PDB entry 8Q3P | electron microscopy, 3.50 A resolution | chains h and i of the 18 polymer chains in the assembly

# Chain h (and i)
Molecule: Transcription termination factor Rho
Notes: EC 3.6.4.-; chain i of this document is another copy of the same molecule, construct and numbering; everything in this record applies to it too
UniProtKB: P0AG30 (RHO_ECOLI); numbering as in UniProt (aligned over 1-419)
Sequence (431 residues; numbered -2 to 428; the number before each row is that of its first residue; numbers below 1 keep their minus sign (Met-2 is residue -2)):
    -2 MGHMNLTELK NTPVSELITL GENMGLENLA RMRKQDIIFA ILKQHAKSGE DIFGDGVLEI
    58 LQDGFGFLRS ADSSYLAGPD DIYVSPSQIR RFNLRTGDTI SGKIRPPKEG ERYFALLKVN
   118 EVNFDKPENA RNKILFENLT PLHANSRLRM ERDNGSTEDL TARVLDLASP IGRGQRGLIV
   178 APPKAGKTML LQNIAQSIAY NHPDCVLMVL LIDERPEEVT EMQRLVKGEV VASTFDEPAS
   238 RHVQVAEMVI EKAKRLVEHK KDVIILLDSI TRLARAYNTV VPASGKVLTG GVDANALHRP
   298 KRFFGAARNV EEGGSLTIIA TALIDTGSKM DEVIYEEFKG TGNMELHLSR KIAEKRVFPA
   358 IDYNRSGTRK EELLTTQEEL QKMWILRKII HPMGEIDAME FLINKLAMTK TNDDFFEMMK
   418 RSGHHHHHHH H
Unresolved in the structure: -2 to 0, 420-428
Sequence notes: initiating methionine (-2); expression tag (-1 to 0, 420-428); engineered mutation Asp150 (Gly in P0AG30)
Swiss-Prot annotation at these positions:
  - region: Gly61 to Arg66 (RNA-binding 1), Asp78 to Tyr80 (RNA-binding 1), Glu108 to Tyr110 (RNA-binding 1), Val284 to Gly288 (RNA-binding 2)
  - binding site (ATP): Gly169 to Gly174, Lys181 to Met186, Arg212
  - site: Lys326 (RNA-binding 2)
  - mutagenesis: Phe62 (F62L/A: Defective for RNA-binding), Phe64 (F64L/A: Defective for RNA-binding), Lys181 (K181Q: Partial loss of ATPase, helicase and termination activity), Lys184 (K184Q: Improves ATPase and helicase activity but reduced termination activity), Cys202 (C202G/S: Does not affect the kinetics of ATP hydrolysis and inhibition by bicyclomycin), Asp265 (D265N: Loss of ATPase activity, helicase and termination activity)
Bound ions: Mg2+: Thr185 (together with ADP)
Residues lining bound ligands: ADP (adenosine-5'-diphosphate): Asp156, Thr158, Pro179, Pro180, Lys181, Ala182, Gly183, Lys184, Thr185, Met186, Arg353, Phe355
Reported in the primary citation:
  - self-association interface (contacts with another copy of this molecule); pairs are residue here / residue on that copy: Glu106-Lys379, Glu106-Lys417
  - binding site for ADP: Asp156

# How chain h and chain i interact
Residue-residue contacts - 51 pairs, chain h then chain i:
  Asn90(h) with Asn25(i); Arg28(i), hydrogen bond (backbone-side chain)
  Arg92(h) with Arg28(i)
  Asp95(h) with Arg28(i), salt bridge
  Ala127(h) with Arg28(i), hydrogen bond (backbone-side chain)
  Arg128(h) with Asn25(i); Ala27(i); Arg28(i)
  Asn129(h) with Ala27(i)
  Lys130(h) with Ala27(i); Arg28(i)
  Ile131(h) with Ala27(i)
  Leu132(h) with Ala27(i), hydrogen bond (backbone-backbone); Arg28(i); Met29(i); Arg30(i)
  Glu134(h) with Arg30(i)
  Asn135(h) with Val11(i); Met29(i), hydrogen bond (side chain-backbone); Arg30(i); Lys31(i), hydrogen bond (side chain-backbone)
  Pro138(h) with Pro213(i); Thr217(i), hydrogen bond (backbone-side chain)
  Leu139(h) with Thr217(i); Arg221(i)
  His140(h) with Glu214(i); Glu215(i), salt bridge; Glu218(i), salt bridge
  Arg173(h) with Arg212(i); Pro213(i); Glu214(i), salt bridge; Phe232(i)
  Arg252(h) with Arg28(i)
  Lys283(h) with Thr276(i), hydrogen bond (side chain-backbone); Val277(i)
  His295(h) with Asp233(i), hydrogen bond (side chain-backbone)
  Lys298(h) with Phe232(i); Asp233(i)
  Arg299(h) with Asp233(i)
  Gly302(h) with Phe232(i)
  Glu308(h) with Arg221(i), salt bridge
  Gly337(h) with Arg212(i), hydrogen bond (backbone-side chain)
  Thr338(h) with Arg212(i); Phe232(i)
  Asn340(h) with Glu214(i)
  Arg366(h) with Arg212(i); Glu215(i)
  Lys367(h) with Glu218(i), salt bridge
  Trp381(h) with Arg353(i)
  Lys385(h) with Lys352(i)
  His388(h) with Glu351(i), salt bridge
Other interface residues (no listed pair), chain h (37 interface residues in all): Glu255, Arg305, Lys336, Gly339, Thr365, Glu368, Glu369
Other interface residues (no listed pair), chain i (25 interface residues in all): Ile15, Lys181, Pro235, Thr323

# In short
Chain h and chain i form an interface of 37 and 25 residues respectively, with 9 hydrogen bonds and 7 salt
bridges. Among the polar pairs are Asp95(h)-Arg28(i), His140(h)-Glu215(i) and His140(h)-Glu218(i). Bound to
chain h: ADP. The paper reports a binding site for ADP at Asp156(h); a self-association interface involving
Glu106(h).
Both chains are Transcription termination factor Rho. Entry 8Q3P (Bacterial transcription termination factor
Rho G150D mutant bound to ADP; C-terminal 8xHis-tag) was determined by electron microscopy, deposited together
with 8Q3N, 8Q3O and 8Q3Q.
